PDB entry 7AYV | X-ray diffraction, 1.79 A resolution | chain A

== Chain A ==
Molecule: RE11660p
From: Drosophila melanogaster
Reference sequence: Q8SXK5 (Q8SXK5_DROME); residue numbers follow UniProt; this construct covers 1-502
Sequence (502 residues; row label = number of the first residue in the row):
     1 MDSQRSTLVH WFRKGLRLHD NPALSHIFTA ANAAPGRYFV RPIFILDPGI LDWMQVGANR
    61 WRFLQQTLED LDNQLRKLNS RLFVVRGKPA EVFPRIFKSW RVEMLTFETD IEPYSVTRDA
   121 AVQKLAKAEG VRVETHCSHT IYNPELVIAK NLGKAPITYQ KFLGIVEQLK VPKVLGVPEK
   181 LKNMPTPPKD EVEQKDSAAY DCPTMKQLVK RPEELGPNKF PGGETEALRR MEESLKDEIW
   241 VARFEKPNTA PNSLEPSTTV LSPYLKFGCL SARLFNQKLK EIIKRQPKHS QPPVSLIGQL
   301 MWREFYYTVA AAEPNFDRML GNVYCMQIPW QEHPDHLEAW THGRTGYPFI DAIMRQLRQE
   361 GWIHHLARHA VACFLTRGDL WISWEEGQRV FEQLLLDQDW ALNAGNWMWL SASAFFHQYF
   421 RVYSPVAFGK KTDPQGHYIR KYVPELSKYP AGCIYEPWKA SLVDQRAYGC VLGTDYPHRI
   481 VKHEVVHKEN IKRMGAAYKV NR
Ligand contacts: FAD (flavin-adenine dinucleotide): Phe244, Lys246, Thr258, Thr259, Val260, Leu261, Ser262, Leu265, Phe275, Leu296, Gln299, Leu300, Trp302, Arg303, Tyr306, Trp362, Ile363, His364, His365, Arg368, His369, Ala372, Phe391, Leu395, Asp397, Gln398, Asp399, Leu402, Asn403, Asn406, Trp407, Leu410

== Overview ==
Bound to chain A: flavin-adenine dinucleotide.
Chain A is RE11660p (Drosophila melanogaster); the structure, X-ray crystallographic structure of
(6-4)photolyase from Drosophila melanogaster at cryogenic temperature, was determined by X-ray diffraction,
deposited together with 7AZT.
